PDB entry 2NVT | X-ray diffraction, 3.36 A resolution | chains C and K of the 13 polymer chains in the assembly

# Chain C
Protein: DNA-directed RNA polymerase II 45 kDa polypeptide
Source organism: Saccharomyces cerevisiae
Notes: EC 2.7.7.6
Reference sequence: P16370 (RPB3_YEAST); residue numbers follow UniProt; this construct covers 1-318
Amino-acid sequence (318 residues; numbered 1 to 318; the number before each row is that of its first residue):
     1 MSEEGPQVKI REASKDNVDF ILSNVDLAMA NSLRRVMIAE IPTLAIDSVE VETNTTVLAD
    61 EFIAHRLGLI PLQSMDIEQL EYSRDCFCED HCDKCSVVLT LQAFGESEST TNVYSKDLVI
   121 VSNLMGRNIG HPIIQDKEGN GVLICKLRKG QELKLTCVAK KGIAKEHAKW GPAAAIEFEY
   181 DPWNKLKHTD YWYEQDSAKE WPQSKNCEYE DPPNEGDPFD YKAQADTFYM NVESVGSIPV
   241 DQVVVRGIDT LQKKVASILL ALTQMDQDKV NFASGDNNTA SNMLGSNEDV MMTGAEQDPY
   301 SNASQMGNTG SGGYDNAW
Disordered / not traced: 1, 269-318
Bound ions: Zn2+: C86, C88, C92, C95

# Chain K
Protein: DNA-directed RNA polymerase II 13.6 kDa polypeptide
Source organism: Saccharomyces cerevisiae
Notes: EC 2.7.7.6
Reference sequence: P38902 (RPB11_YEAST); residues 1-120 here = UniProt positions 1-120
Amino-acid sequence (120 residues; each row starts with the number of its first residue):
     1 MNAPDRFELF LLGEGESKLK IDPDTKAPNA VVITFEKEDH TLGNLIRAEL LNDRKVLFAA
    61 YKVEHPFFAR FKLRIQTTEG YDPKDALKNA CNSIINKLGA LKTNFETEWN LQTLAADDAF
Disordered / not traced: 115-120

# How chain C and chain K interact
Contacting residue pairs (75; chain C residue first):
  S2(C) - N104(K)
  E3(C) - A100(K)
  E3(C) - N104(K)  hydrogen bond (backbone-side chain)
  E4(C) - N96(K)
  E4(C) - A100(K)
  P6(C) - K97(K)
  P6(C) - L101(K)
  P6(C) - N104(K)  hydrogen bond (backbone-side chain)
  Q7(C) - N104(K)
  V8(C) - L101(K)  hydrophobic
  V8(C) - F105(K)  hydrophobic
  V8(C) - E108(K)
  I10(C) - F105(K)  hydrophobic
  I10(C) - E108(K)  hydrogen bond (backbone-side chain)
  I10(C) - Q112(K)
  A13(C) - W109(K)  hydrophobic
  A13(C) - Q112(K)
  A13(C) - L114(K)
  S14(C) - L114(K)
  L22(C) - L101(K)  hydrophobic
  D26(C) - A48(K)
  A28(C) - N44(K)
  A28(C) - L45(K)
  A28(C) - A48(K)  hydrophobic
  M29(C) - L45(K)  hydrophobic
  M29(C) - L98(K)  hydrophobic
  S32(C) - H40(K)
  S32(C) - T41(K)  hydrogen bond (side chain-backbone)
  S32(C) - L45(K)
  R35(C) - T41(K)  hydrogen bond
  V36(C) - T41(K)
  E40(C) - T41(K)
  R84(C) - F10(K)
  R84(C) - L11(K)
  I163(C) - F10(K)  hydrophobic
  K165(C) - R6(K)  hydrogen bond (backbone-side chain)
  K165(C) - F10(K)
  K165(C) - D39(K)  salt bridge
  E166(C) - R6(K)  hydrogen bond (backbone-side chain)
  E166(C) - F7(K)
  E166(C) - F10(K)
  H167(C) - R6(K)
  D241(C) - F105(K)
  D241(C) - W109(K)
  V244(C) - F105(K)  hydrophobic
  V245(C) - K102(K)
  V245(C) - E106(K)
  I248(C) - L98(K)
  I248(C) - L101(K)  hydrophobic
  I248(C) - K102(K)
  D249(C) - K102(K)  salt bridge
  L251(C) - L45(K)  hydrophobic
  L251(C) - L98(K)  hydrophobic
  Q252(C) - I95(K)
  Q252(C) - L98(K)
  Q252(C) - G99(K)
  K254(C) - E38(K)  salt bridge
  K254(C) - L42(K)
  V255(C) - C91(K)
  V255(C) - I94(K)  hydrophobic
  V255(C) - I95(K)  hydrophobic
  I258(C) - K18(K)
  I258(C) - L19(K)  hydrophobic
  I258(C) - F35(K)  hydrophobic
  I258(C) - L42(K)  hydrophobic
  I258(C) - C91(K)  hydrophobic
  L259(C) - K88(K)
  L259(C) - C91(K)  hydrophobic
  L259(C) - N92(K)
  L259(C) - I95(K)  hydrophobic
  L262(C) - L19(K)  hydrophobic
  L262(C) - I21(K)  hydrophobic
  L262(C) - K88(K)
  M265(C) - L19(K)
  M265(C) - I21(K)  hydrophobic
Interface residues without a listed pair, chain C (44 interface residues in all): G5, K9, R11, V18, A164, V240, A256, S257, D266
Interface residues without a listed pair, chain K (41 interface residues in all): L9, E49, K84, L87, T103, T107

# In short
44 residues of chain C face 41 of chain K across their interface; the contacts include 7 hydrogen bonds and 3
salt bridges. Polar contacts include K165(C)-D39(K), D249(C)-K102(K) and K254(C)-E38(K). C86(C), C88(C),
C92(C) and C95(C) form the Zn2+ site.
Chain C is DNA-directed RNA polymerase II 45 kDa polypeptide and chain K is DNA-directed RNA polymerase II
13.6 kDa polypeptide, both from Saccharomyces cerevisiae; the structure, RNA Polymerase II Elongation Complex
in 150 mM Mg+2 with GMPCPP, was determined by X-ray diffraction (same publication as 2E2H, 2E2I, 2E2J, 2NVQ,
2NVX, 2NVY, 2NVZ and 2YU9).
